PDB entry 7F04 | electron microscopy, 2.86 A resolution | chains B and C of the 6 polymer chains in the assembly

[Chain B]
Name: Heme exporter protein B
Source organism: Escherichia coli BL21(DE3)
UniProt: P0ABL8 (CCMB_ECOLI); residues 1-220 here = UniProt positions 1-220
Amino-acid sequence (220 residues; row label = number of the first residue in the row):
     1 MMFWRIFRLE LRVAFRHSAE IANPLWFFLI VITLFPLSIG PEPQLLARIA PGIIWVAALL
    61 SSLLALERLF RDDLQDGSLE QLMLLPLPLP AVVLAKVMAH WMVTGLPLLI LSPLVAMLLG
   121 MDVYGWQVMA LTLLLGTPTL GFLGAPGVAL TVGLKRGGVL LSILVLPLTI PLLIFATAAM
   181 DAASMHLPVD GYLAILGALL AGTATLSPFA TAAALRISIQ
Ligand contacts: 1,2-Distearoyl-sn-glycerophosphoethanolamine (3PE): His-17, Ala-19, Trp-26, Leu-114

[Chain C]
Name: Heme exporter protein C
Source organism: Escherichia coli BL21(DE3)
UniProt: P0ABM1 (CCMC_ECOLI); residue numbers follow UniProt; this construct covers 1-245
Amino-acid sequence (245 residues; row label = number of the first residue in the row):
     1 MWKTLHQLAI PPRLYQICGW FIPWLAIASV VVLTVGWIWG FGFAPADYQQ GNSYRIIYLH
    61 VPAAIWSMGI YASMAVAAFI GLVWQMKMAN LAVAAMAPIG AVFTFIALVT GSAWGKPMWG
   121 TWWVWDARLT SELVLLFLYV GVIALWHAFD DRRLAGRAAG ILVLIGVVNL PIIHYSVEWW
   181 NTLHQGSTRM QQSIDPAMRS PLRWSIFGFL LLSATLTLMR MRNLILLMEK RRPWVSELIL
   241 KRGRK
Unresolved in the structure: 1-6, 238-245
Ion coordination: heme Fe near His-60 (its only coordinating residue here)
Ligand contacts:
  - 1,2-Distearoyl-sn-glycerophosphoethanolamine (3PE): Pro-98, Ala-101, Val-102, Phe-105, Ile-143, Trp-146, His-147, Arg-220
  - heme (HEM): Gln-50, His-60, Val-61, Ala-64, Ala-107, Leu-108, Gly-111, Ser-112, Trp-114, Gly-115, Met-118, Trp-119, Arg-128, Leu-129, Glu-132, Ile-194
Reported in the primary citation:
  - conformationally variable residues (order/disorder transition): Trp-180 to Arg-199
  - heme coordination: His-60
  - binding site for heme: His-60, Trp-114, Trp-119, Arg-128, Leu-129

[Interface between chain B and chain C]
Contacting residue pairs - 23 pairs, chain B then chain C:
  His-17(B) with His-147(C), hydrogen bond (side chain-backbone)
  Ala-19(B) with His-147(C)
  Glu-20(B) with His-147(C)
  Asn-23(B) with Ala-144(C)
  Trp-26(B) with Leu-136(C), hydrophobic; Val-140(C), hydrophobic
  Leu-29(B) with Phe-137(C), hydrophobic
  Ile-30(B) with Phe-137(C), hydrophobic
  Thr-33(B) with Trp-125(C); Leu-133(C); Phe-137(C)
  Pro-36(B) with Trp-125(C); Trp-180(C)
  Leu-37(B) with Thr-130(C); Trp-180(C), hydrogen bond (backbone-side chain)
  Gly-40(B) with His-184(C)
  Pro-41(B) with Trp-125(C); Trp-180(C), hydrophobic; His-184(C)
  Leu-46(B) with Trp-125(C)
  Met-117(B) with Trp-122(C), hydrophobic
  Leu-118(B) with Trp-123(C); Trp-125(C), hydrogen bond (backbone-side chain)
Also at the interface, not in a pair above, chain B (17 interface residues in all): Arg-16, Ile-39
Also at the interface, not in a pair above, chain C (15 interface residues in all): Ala-148, Asp-150, Arg-152

[In short]
17 residues of chain B face 15 of chain C across their interface; the contacts include 3 hydrogen bonds. Among
the polar pairs are His-17(B)/His-147(C), Leu-37(B)/Trp-180(C) and Leu-118(B)/Trp-125(C).
1,2-Distearoyl-sn-glycerophosphoethanolamine is bound between chain B and chain C. The paper reports a binding
site for heme at His-60(C), Trp-114(C) and Trp-119(C) among others; heme coordination by His-60(C).
Here chain B is Heme exporter protein B and chain C is Heme exporter protein C, both from Escherichia coli
BL21(DE3). Entry 7F04 (Cytochrome c-type biogenesis protein CcmABCD from E. coli in complex with Heme and ATP)
was determined by electron microscopy together with 7F02, 7F03, 7VFJ and 7VFP from the same study.
